PDB entry 7WIH | electron microscopy, 3.68 A resolution | chains A and B

[Chain A (and B)]
Molecule: Metabotropic glutamate receptor 3
Organism: Homo sapiens
Notes: chain B of this document is another copy of the same molecule, construct and numbering; everything in this record applies to it too
UniProt: Q14832 (GRM3_HUMAN); residues 23-879 here = UniProt positions 23-879
Sequence (887 residues; row label = number of the first residue in the row; numbers below 1 keep their minus sign (Met-7 is residue -7)):
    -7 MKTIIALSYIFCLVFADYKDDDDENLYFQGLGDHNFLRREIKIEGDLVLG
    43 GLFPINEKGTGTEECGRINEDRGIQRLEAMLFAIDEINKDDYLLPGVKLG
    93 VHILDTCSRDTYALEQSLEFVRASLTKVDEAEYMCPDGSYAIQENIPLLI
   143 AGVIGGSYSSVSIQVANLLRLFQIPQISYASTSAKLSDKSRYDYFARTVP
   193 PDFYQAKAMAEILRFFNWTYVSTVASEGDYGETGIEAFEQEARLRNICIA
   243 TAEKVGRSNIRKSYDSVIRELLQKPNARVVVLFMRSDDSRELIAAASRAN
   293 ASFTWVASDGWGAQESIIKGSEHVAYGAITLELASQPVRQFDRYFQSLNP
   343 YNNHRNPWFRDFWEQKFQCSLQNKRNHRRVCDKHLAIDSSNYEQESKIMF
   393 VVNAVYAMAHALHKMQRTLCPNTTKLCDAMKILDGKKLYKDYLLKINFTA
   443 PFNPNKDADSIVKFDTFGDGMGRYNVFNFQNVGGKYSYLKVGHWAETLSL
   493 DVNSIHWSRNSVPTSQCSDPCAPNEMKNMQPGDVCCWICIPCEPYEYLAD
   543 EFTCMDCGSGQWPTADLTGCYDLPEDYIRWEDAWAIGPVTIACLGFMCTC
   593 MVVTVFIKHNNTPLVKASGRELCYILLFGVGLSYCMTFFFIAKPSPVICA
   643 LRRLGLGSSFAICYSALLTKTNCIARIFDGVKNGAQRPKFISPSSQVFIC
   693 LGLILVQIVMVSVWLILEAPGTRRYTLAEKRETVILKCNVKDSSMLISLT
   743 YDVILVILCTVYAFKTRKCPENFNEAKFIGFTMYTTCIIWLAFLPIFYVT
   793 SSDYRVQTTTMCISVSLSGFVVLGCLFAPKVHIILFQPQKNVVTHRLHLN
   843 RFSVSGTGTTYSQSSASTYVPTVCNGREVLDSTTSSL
Disordered / not traced: -7 to 30, 50-56, 118-140, 364-366, 669-687, 824-879
Differences from the reference sequence: initiating methionine (-7); expression tag (-6 to 22)
Disulfides: Cys240-Cys527, Cys361-Cys373, Cys412-Cys419, Cys509-Cys528, Cys513-Cys531, Cys534-Cys546, Cys549-Cys562, Cys641-Cys730
Glycans and other covalent adducts: N-acetylglucosamine (NAG) linked to Asn209
Small-molecule neighbours: CWY ((1S,2S,4S,5R,6S)-2-amino-4-[(3-methoxybenzene-1-carbonyl)amino]bicyclo[3.1.0]hexane-2,6-dicarboxylic acid): Arg64, Arg68, Ser100, Ser149, Tyr150, Ser151, Ala172, Ser173, Thr174, Tyr222, Arg277, Ser278, Asp279, Asp301, Gly302, Lys389
Curated features (UniProtKB/Swiss-Prot):
  - binding site (L-glutamate): Ser151, Ala172 to Thr174, Tyr222, Asp301, Lys389
  - glycosylation (N-linked (GlcNAc...) asparagine): Asn209, Asn292, Asn414, Asn439
Reported in the primary citation:
  - binding site for CWY: Arg68, Ser100, Tyr150, Thr174, Arg277, Asp279, Asp301, Lys389
  - mutagenesis - D279E (15-fold), R723DEL/E724DEL: decreased signaling in response to CWY
  - conformationally variable residues (domain motion): Val526
  - mutagenesis - R723L/E724L: abolished signaling in response to CWY
  - specificity-determining residues: Asp279
  - mutagenesis - F652A (more than 23 fold), W782A (more than 23 fold): decreased signaling in response to VU0650786
  - mutagenesis - Y656A: increased signaling

[Chain A / chain B interface]
Pairs across the interface (22; chain A residue first):
  Asp102(A) - Arg183(B)  salt bridge
  Thr103(A) - Asn159(B)
  Thr103(A) - Arg162(B)
  Thr103(A) - Arg183(B)
  Leu106(A) - Asn159(B)
  Glu107(A) - Arg162(B)  salt bridge
  Leu110(A) - Leu163(B)  hydrophobic
  Leu110(A) - Phe164(B)  hydrophobic
  Arg114(A) - Leu117(B)
  Leu117(A) - Arg114(B)
  Leu117(A) - Leu117(B)  hydrophobic
  Gln156(A) - Asn159(B)  hydrogen bond
  Asn159(A) - Thr103(B)
  Asn159(A) - Leu106(B)
  Asn159(A) - Gln156(B)  hydrogen bond
  Leu160(A) - Leu160(B)  hydrophobic
  Arg162(A) - Thr103(B)
  Arg162(A) - Glu107(B)  salt bridge
  Leu163(A) - Leu110(B)  hydrophobic
  Phe164(A) - Leu110(B)  hydrophobic
  Arg183(A) - Asp102(B)  salt bridge
  Arg183(A) - Thr103(B)
Also at the interface, not in a pair above, chain A (17 interface residues in all): Asp180, Ser250, Asn251
Also at the interface, not in a pair above, chain B (16 interface residues in all): Asp180, Ser250

[Summary]
Chain A and chain B form an interface of 17 and 16 residues respectively, with 2 hydrogen bonds and 4 salt
bridges. Polar contacts include Asp102(A)-Arg183(B), Glu107(A)-Arg162(B) and Gln156(A)-Asn159(B). The paper
reports a binding site for CWY at Arg68(A), Ser100(A) and Tyr150(A) among others; D279E and R723DEL/E724DEL of
chain A reduce signaling in response to CWY; 6 substitutions were tested in all.
Chain A and chain B are both Metabotropic glutamate receptor 3 (Homo sapiens); the structure, Cryo-EM
structure of LY2794193-bound mGlu3, was determined by electron microscopy (same publication as 7WI6 and 7WI8).
